PDB entry 3V0L | X-ray diffraction, 1.75 A resolution | chain A

# Chain A
Molecule: Histo-blood group ABO system transferase
From: Homo sapiens
Notes: EC 2.4.1.40, 2.4.1.37; fragment: Extracellular catalytic domain
UniProt: P16442 (BGAT_HUMAN); residues 64-354 here = UniProt positions 64-354
Sequence (298 residues; numbered 57 to 354; the number before each row is that of its first residue):
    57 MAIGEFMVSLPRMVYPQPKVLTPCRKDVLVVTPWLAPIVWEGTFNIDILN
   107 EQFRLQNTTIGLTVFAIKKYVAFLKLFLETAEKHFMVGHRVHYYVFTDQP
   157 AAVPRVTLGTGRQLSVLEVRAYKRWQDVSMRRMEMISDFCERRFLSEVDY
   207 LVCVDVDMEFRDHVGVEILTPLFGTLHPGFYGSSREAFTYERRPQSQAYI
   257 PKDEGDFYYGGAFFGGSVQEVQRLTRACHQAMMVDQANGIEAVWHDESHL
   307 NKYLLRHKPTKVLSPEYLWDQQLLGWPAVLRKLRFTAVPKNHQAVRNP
Unresolved in the structure: 57-64, 178-180, 346-354
Construct notes: expression tag (57-63); engineered mutation G266 (Leu in P16442), A268 (Gly in P16442)
Ion coordination: Mn2+: D211, D213 (together with 2GW)
Residues lining bound ligands: 2GW (5-phenyl-uridine-5'-alpha-D-galactosyl-diphosphate): F121, A122, I123, K124, Y126, W181, V184, S185, R188, D211, V212, D213, G267, A268, W300, H301, D302, E303

# Overview
Ligands of chain A: compound 2GW. D211 and D213 coordinate Mn2+.
Chain A is Histo-blood group ABO system transferase (Homo sapiens); the structure, Crystal structure of the
Fucosylgalactoside alpha N-acetylgalactosaminyltransferase (GTA, cisAB mutant L266G, G268A) in complex with a
..., was determined by X-ray diffraction, deposited together with 3V0M, 3V0N, 3V0O, 3V0P and 3V0Q.
